Entry 8UUM (electron microscopy, 3.90 A resolution); this record covers chains C and B of the 3 polymer chains in the assembly.

[Chain C (and B)]
Name: Spike glycoprotein
Source organism: Severe acute respiratory syndrome coronavirus 2
Notes: chain B of this document is another copy of the same molecule, construct and numbering; everything in this record applies to it too
Reference sequence: P0DTC2 (SPIKE_SARS2); numbering as in UniProt (aligned over 1-1211)
Chain sequence (1211 residues; each row starts with the number of its first residue):
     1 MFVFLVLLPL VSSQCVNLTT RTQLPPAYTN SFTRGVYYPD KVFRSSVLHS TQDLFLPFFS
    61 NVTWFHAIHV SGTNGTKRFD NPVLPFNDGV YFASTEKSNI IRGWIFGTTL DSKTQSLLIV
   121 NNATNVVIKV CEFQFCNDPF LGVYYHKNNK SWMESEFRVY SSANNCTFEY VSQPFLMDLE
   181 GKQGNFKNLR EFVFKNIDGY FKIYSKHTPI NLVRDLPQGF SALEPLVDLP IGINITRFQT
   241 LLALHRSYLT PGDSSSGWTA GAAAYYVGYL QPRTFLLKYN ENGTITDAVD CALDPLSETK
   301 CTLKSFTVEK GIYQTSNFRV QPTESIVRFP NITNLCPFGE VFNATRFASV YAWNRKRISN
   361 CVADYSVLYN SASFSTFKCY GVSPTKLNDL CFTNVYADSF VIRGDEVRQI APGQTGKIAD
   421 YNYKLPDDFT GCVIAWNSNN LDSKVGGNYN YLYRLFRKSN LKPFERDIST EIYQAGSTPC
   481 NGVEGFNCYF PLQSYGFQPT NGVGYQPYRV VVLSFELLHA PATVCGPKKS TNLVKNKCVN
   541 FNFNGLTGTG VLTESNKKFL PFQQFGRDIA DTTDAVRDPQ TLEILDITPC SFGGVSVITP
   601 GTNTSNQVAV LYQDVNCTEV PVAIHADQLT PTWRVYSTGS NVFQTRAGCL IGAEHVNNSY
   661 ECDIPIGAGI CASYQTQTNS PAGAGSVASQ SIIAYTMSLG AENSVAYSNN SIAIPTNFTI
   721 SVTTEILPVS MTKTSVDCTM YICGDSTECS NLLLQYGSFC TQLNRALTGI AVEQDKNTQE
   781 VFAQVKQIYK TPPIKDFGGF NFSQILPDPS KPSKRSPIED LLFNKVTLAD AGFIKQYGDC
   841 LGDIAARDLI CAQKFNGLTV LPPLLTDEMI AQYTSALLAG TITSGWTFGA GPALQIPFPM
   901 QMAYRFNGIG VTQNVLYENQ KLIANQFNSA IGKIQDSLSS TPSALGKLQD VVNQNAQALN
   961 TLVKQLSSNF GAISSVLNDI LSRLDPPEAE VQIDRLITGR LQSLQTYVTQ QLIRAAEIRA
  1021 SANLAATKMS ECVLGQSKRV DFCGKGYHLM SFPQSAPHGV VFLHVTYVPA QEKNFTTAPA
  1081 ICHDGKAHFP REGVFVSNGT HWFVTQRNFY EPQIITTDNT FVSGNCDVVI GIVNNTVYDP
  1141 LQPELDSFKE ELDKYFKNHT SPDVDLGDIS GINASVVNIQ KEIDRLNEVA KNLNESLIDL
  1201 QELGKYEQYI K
Disordered / not traced: 1-13, 70-76, 245-253, 625-631, 677-688, 832-848, 1150-1211 (chain B: 1-13, 70-76, 245-253, 624-634, 677-688, 835-849, 1149-1211)
Sequence notes: conflict A682 (Arg in P0DTC2), G683 (Arg in P0DTC2), G685 (Arg in P0DTC2), P817 (Phe in P0DTC2), P892 (Ala in P0DTC2), P899 (Ala in P0DTC2), P942 (Ala in P0DTC2), P986 (Lys in P0DTC2), P987 (Val in P0DTC2)
UniProt features mapped onto this chain:
  - region: N280 to C301 (Putative superantigen), R403 to D405 (Integrin-binding motif), N448 to F456 (Immunodominant HLA epitope recognized by the CD8+), P681, A684 (Putative superantigen), S816 to Y837 (Fusion peptide 1), K835 to F855 (Fusion peptide 2), D1163 to E1202 (Heptad repeat 2)
  - site: R815, S816 (Cleavage)
  - glycosylation: N17 (N-linked (GlcNAc...) (complex) asparagine), N61 (N-linked (GlcNAc...) (hybrid) asparagine), N74 (N-linked (GlcNAc...) (complex) asparagine), N122 (N-linked (GlcNAc...) (hybrid) asparagine), N149 (N-linked (GlcNAc...) (complex) asparagine), N165 (N-linked (GlcNAc...) (complex) asparagine), N234 (N-linked (GlcNAc...) (high mannose) asparagine), N282 (N-linked (GlcNAc...) (complex) asparagine), T323 (O-linked (GalNAc) threonine), S325 (O-linked (HexNAc...) serine), N331 (N-linked (GlcNAc...) (complex) asparagine), N343 (N-linked (GlcNAc...) (complex) asparagine), N603 (N-linked (GlcNAc...) (hybrid) asparagine), N616 (N-linked (GlcNAc...) (complex) asparagine), N657 (N-linked (GlcNAc...) (complex) asparagine), T676 (O-linked (GlcNAc...) threonine), T678 (O-linked (GlcNAc...) threonine), N709 (N-linked (GlcNAc...) (high mannose) asparagine), N717 (N-linked (GlcNAc...) (hybrid) asparagine), N801 (N-linked (GlcNAc...) (hybrid) asparagine) and 6 more in UniProt
  - natural variant: L5 (L5F: In strain: Iota/B.1.526), S13 (S13I: In strain: Epsilon/B.1.427/B.1.429), L18 (L18F: In strain: Beta/B.1.351, Gamma/P.1 and 1 more), T19 (T19I: In strain: Omicron/BQ.1.1, Omicron/XBB.1.5 and 1 more; T19R: In strain: Delta/B.1.617.2, Omicron/BA.2 and 4 more), T20 (T20N: In strain: Gamma/P.1), L24 to A27 (sequence variant, change not given here; In strain: Omicron/BA.2, Omicron/BA.2.12.1 and 6 more), P26 (P26S: In strain: Gamma/P.1), Q52 (Q52H: In strain: Omicron/EG.5.1), A67 (A67V: In strain: Eta/B.1.525, Omicron/BA.1), H69 to V70 (deletion: In strain: Alpha/B.1.1.7, Eta/B.1.525 and 5 more), G75 (G75V: In strain: Lambda/C.37), T76 (T76I: In strain: Lambda/C.37), 82 further natural variant entries in UniProt
  - mutagenesis: H69 to V70 (Increased incorporation of cleaved spike into virions), N121 (N121Q: Partial loss of biliverdin affinity), R190 (R190K: Partial loss of biliverdin affinity), N234 (N234Q: Increased resistance to neutralizing antibodies), N331 (N331Q: Reduced viral infectivity), N343 (N343Q: Reduced viral infectivity), L452 (L452R: Increased resistance to neutralizing antibodies. Decreases HLA binding to NF9 epitope. Increased binding affinity to human ACE2), Y453 (Y453F: Decreased HLA binding to NF9 epitope. Increased binding affinity to human ACE2), A475 (A475V: Increased resistance to neutralizing antibodies), V483 (V483A: Increased resistance to neutralizing antibodies), E484 (E484D: Increased replication in human TMEM106B overexpressing cells), F490 (F490L: Increased resistance to neutralizing antibodies and human covalescent sera neutralization), 12 further mutagenesis entries in UniProt
Disulfide bonds: C15-C136, C131-C166, C336-C361, C379-C432, C391-C525, C480-C488, C538-C590, C617-C649, C662-C671, C738-C760, C743-C749, C1032-C1043, C1082-C1126
Residues lining bound ligands:
  - alpha-D-mannopyranose (MAN): N717, L922, Q1071
  - N-acetylglucosamine (NAG; 2-acetamido-2-deoxy-beta-D-glucopyranose): N280, E281, N282
What the authors report for this chain:
  - mutagenesis - K417V: decreased binding to ACE2

[How chain C and chain B interact]
Pairs across the interface (130; chain C residue first):
  K41(C) with H519(B); A520(B); F562(B); Q563(B); Q564(B)
  V42(C) with R567(B)
  F43(C) with K557(B); F559(B), hydrophobic; F565(B), hydrogen bond (backbone-backbone); G566(B); R567(B), hydrogen bond (backbone-backbone)
  S45(C) with K557(B)
  V47(C) with I569(B), hydrophobic
  E132(C) with I468(B)
  D198(C) with P463(B); F464(B)
  P230(C) with Y396(B)
  N282(C) with K558(B)
  Y369(C) with T415(B); G416(B)
  N370(C) with K417(B)
  G413(C) with P987(B)
  D737(C) with N317(B), hydrogen bond
  M740(C) with F592(B), hydrophobic
  D745(C) with R319(B), salt bridge; T549(B)
  Q755(C) with S968(B); N969(B); F970(B), hydrogen bond (backbone-backbone)
  Y756(C) with Q965(B); F970(B), hydrophobic
  G757(C) with Q965(B); S968(B), hydrogen bond (backbone-side chain)
  S758(C) with T961(B); Q965(B), hydrogen bond (backbone-side chain)
  Q762(C) with T1006(B)
  R765(C) with Q957(B), hydrogen bond
  T768(C) with Q314(B)
  K786(C) with K1045(B)
  Q787(C) with A701(B); N703(B), hydrogen bond
  I788(C) with A701(B), hydrogen bond (backbone-backbone); E702(B); N703(B), hydrogen bond (backbone-backbone)
  Y789(C) with N703(B)
  K790(C) with E702(B); N703(B), hydrogen bond (backbone-backbone)
  P792(C) with Y707(B), hydrophobic
  D796(C) with Y707(B), hydrogen bond (backbone-side chain)
  F797(C) with Y707(B)
  I850(C) with D614(B)
  G857(C) with F592(B)
  P863(C) with A668(B)
  L864(C) with P665(B), hydrophobic; G667(B); A668(B), hydrogen bond (backbone-backbone); G669(B), hydrogen bond (backbone-backbone)
  L865(C) with M697(B), hydrophobic
  T866(C) with A668(B)
  M869(C) with G669(B); L699(B)
  Q872(C) with L699(B)
  Y873(C) with L699(B), hydrogen bond (side chain-backbone)
  T883(C) with V705(B)
  W886(C) with Y1047(B)
  A890(C) with V1068(B); P1069(B)
  P892(C) with P1069(B)
  L894(C) with A713(B); P715(B); E1072(B)
  Q895(C) with V705(B); A706(B), hydrogen bond (side chain-backbone); S711(B); I712(B); A713(B), hydrogen bond (backbone-backbone); N1074(B)
  I896(C) with Y707(B); S711(B); I712(B), hydrophobic
  P897(C) with S708(B); N709(B); N710(B); S711(B); I712(B)
  F898(C) with Y707(B)
  M900(C) with T1077(B); A1078(B); P1079(B)
  Y904(C) with G1093(B), hydrogen bond (side chain-backbone); V1094(B); R1107(B), hydrogen bond
  N907(C) with R1107(B), hydrogen bond
  T912(C) with F1121(B)
  Q913(C) with P1090(B), hydrogen bond (side chain-backbone)
  N914(C) with F1089(B); S1123(B), hydrogen bond
  Y917(C) with P1079(B); F1089(B), hydrophobic; V1129(B), hydrophobic
  E918(C) with S1123(B)
  Q920(C) with I1130(B)
  K921(C) with I1130(B)
  V963(C) with A570(B), hydrophobic
  K964(C) with I569(B)
  L966(C) with A570(B)
  S975(C) with D571(B), hydrogen bond
  L981(C) with K386(B), hydrogen bond (backbone-side chain)
  S982(C) with L390(B)
  R983(C) with V382(B); S383(B), hydrogen bond (backbone-backbone); L517(B)
  L984(C) with G381(B); K386(B)
  D985(C) with S383(B); T385(B)
  D994(C) with R995(B), salt bridge
  Q1005(C) with T1006(B), hydrogen bond
  L1012(C) with I1013(B), hydrophobic
  I1013(C) with I1013(B), hydrophobic
  R1019(C) with E1017(B)
  T1027(C) with R1039(B)
  E1031(C) with R1039(B), salt bridge
  R1039(C) with R1039(B)
  L1141(C) with L1141(B), hydrophobic
  E1144(C) with L1141(B); Q1142(B); L1145(B)
  F1148(C) with L1145(B), hydrophobic; F1148(B), hydrophobic
Other interface residues (no listed pair), chain C (101 interface residues in all): F168, Y200, E224, G283, T385, D427, F759, K854, F855, N856, T859, G889, G891, S967, I973, V976, N978, D979, Q1002, T1009, S1030, L1034, G1035
Other interface residues (no listed pair), chain B (105 interface residues in all): R355, R357, D420, L518, T547, L560, P589, R646, G700, S704, G971, Q1002, S1003, T1009, V1040, G1046, E1092, V1128

[Overview]
101 residues of chain C and 105 residues of chain B are in contact; the contacts include 26 hydrogen bonds and
3 salt bridges. Among the polar pairs are D745(C)-R319(B), D994(C)-R995(B) and E1031(C)-R1039(B). Bound to
chain C: alpha-D-mannopyranose and N-acetylglucosamine. The paper reports that K417V of chain C reduces
binding to ACE2.
Chain C and chain B are both Spike glycoprotein (Severe acute respiratory syndrome coronavirus 2); the
structure, Prototypic SARS-CoV-2 spike (containing K417) in the open conformation, was determined by electron
microscopy together with 8UUL, 8UUN and 8UUO from the same study.
